7C6P - chain A; structure by X-ray diffraction, 1.73 A resolution.

Chain A:
Name: Bromodomain-containing protein 4
From: Homo sapiens
UniProtKB: O60885 (BRD4_HUMAN), isoform O60885-3; numbering as in UniProt (aligned over 352-457)
Chain sequence (109 residues; row label = number of the first residue in the row):
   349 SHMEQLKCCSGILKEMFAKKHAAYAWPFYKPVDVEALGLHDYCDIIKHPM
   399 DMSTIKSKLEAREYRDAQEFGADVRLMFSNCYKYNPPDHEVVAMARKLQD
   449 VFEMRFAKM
Not modelled in the structure: 349-352
Differences from the reference sequence: expression tag (349-351)
Residues lining bound ligands: 3',4',7,8-Tetrahydroxyflavone (SQH; 2-[3,4-bis(oxidanyl)phenyl]-7,8-bis(oxidanyl)chromen-4-one): Pro375, Phe376, Val380, Leu385, Leu387, Cys429, Tyr432, Asn433, His437, Val439
Curated features (UniProtKB/Swiss-Prot):
  - site: Asn433 (Acetylated histone binding)
What the authors report for this chain:
  - binding site for 3',4',7,8-Tetrahydroxyflavone: Pro375, Val380, Leu387, Tyr390, Asn433, His437, Val439
  - specificity-determining residues: His437

In short:
Ligands of chain A: 3',4',7,8-Tetrahydroxyflavone. From the paper: a binding site for
3',4',7,8-Tetrahydroxyflavone at Pro375, Val380 and Leu387 among others; the specificity determinant His437.
Chain A is Bromodomain-containing protein 4 (Homo sapiens); the structure, Bromodomain-containing 4 BD2 in
complex with 3',4',7,8- Tetrahydroxyflavonoid, was determined by X-ray diffraction together with 7C2Z from the
same study.
